5UE4 - chain A; structure by X-ray diffraction, 1.80 A resolution.

Chain A:
Name: Matrix metalloproteinase-9
Source organism: Homo sapiens
Notes: EC 3.4.24.35
UniProt: P14780 (MMP9_HUMAN); the construct lacks a stretch of the UniProt sequence, so the offset changes along the chain: 35-215 = UniProt 35-215; 216-270 = UniProt 391-445
Amino-acid sequence (236 residues; row label = number of the first residue in the row):
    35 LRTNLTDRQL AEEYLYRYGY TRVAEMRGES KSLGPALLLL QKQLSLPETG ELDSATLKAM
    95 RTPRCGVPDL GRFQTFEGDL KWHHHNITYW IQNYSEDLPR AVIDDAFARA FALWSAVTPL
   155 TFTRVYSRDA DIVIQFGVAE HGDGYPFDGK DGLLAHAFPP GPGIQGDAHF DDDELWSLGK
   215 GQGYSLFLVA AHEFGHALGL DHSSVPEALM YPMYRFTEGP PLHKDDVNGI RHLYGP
Not modelled in the structure: 35-39, 64-65, 269-270
Metal / ion sites: Zn2+ site 1: Cys99, His226, His230, His236; Ca2+ site 1: Asp131, Asp206, Glu208; Ca2+ site 2: Asp165, Gly197, Gln199, Asp201; Zn2+ site 2: His175, Asp177, His190, His203; Ca2+ site 3: Asp182, Gly183, Asp185, Leu187, Asp205, Glu208
Curated features (UniProtKB/Swiss-Prot):
  - motif: Pro97 to Leu104 (Cysteine switch)
  - binding site (Zn(2+)): Cys99, His175, Asp177, His190, His203, His226, His230, His236
  - binding site (Ca(2+)): Asp131, Asp165, Asp182, Gly183, Asp185, Leu187, Gly197, Gln199, Asp201, Asp205, Asp206, Glu208
  - site (Cleavage): Glu59, Met60, Arg106, Phe107
  - glycosylation (N-linked (GlcNAc...) asparagine): Asn38, Asn120, Asn127
  - active site: Glu227
Reported in the primary citation:
  - binding site for the ligand 5XQ: Val101, Pro102, Arg106, Phe110, Leu114, Tyr179, His190, Ala191, Phe192, His230, Asp235
  - Zn2+ coordination: Cys99, His190, His230
  - conformationally variable residues (loop rearrangement, order/disorder transition, side-chain flip): Asp103 to Gln108, Phe107 to Thr109
  - mutagenesis - R106A: unchanged catalytic activity on catMMP-3
  - mutagenesis - V101A (52.5 +/- 12.5%): increased catalytic activity

Summary:
Cys99, His226, His230 and His236 form the Zn2+ site 1. Asp131, Asp206 and Glu208 coordinate Ca2+ site 1. From
UniProt: 8 Zn2+-binding residues, 12 Ca2+-binding residues and active-site residue Glu227. The paper reports a
binding site for the ligand 5XQ at Val101, Pro102 and Arg106 among others; V101A increases catalytic activity.
Chain A is Matrix metalloproteinase-9 (Homo sapiens); the structure, proMMP-9desFnII complexed to JNJ0966
INHIBITOR, was determined by X-ray diffraction (same publication as 5UE3).
